3QWW - chain A; structure by X-ray diffraction, 1.80 A resolution.

[Chain A]
Name: SET and MYND domain-containing protein 2
From: Mus musculus
Reference sequence: Q8R5A0 (SMYD2_MOUSE); residue numbers follow UniProt; this construct covers 1-433
Amino-acid sequence (433 residues; each row starts with the number of its first residue):
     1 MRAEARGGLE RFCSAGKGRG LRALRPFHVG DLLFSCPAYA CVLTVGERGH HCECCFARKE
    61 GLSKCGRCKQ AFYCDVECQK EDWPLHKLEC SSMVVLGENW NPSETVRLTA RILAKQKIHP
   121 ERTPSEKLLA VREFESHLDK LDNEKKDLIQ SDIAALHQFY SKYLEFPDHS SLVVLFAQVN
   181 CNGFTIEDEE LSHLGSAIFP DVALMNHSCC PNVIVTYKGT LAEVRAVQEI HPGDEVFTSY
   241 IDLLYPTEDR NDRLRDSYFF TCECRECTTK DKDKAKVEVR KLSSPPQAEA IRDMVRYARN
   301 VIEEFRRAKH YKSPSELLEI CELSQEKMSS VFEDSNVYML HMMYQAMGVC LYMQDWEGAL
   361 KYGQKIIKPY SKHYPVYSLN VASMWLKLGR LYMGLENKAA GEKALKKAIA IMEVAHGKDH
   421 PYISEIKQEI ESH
Disordered / not traced: 1-2, 433
Bound ions: Zn2+ site 1: Cys52, Cys55, Cys74, Cys78; Zn2+ site 2: Cys65, Cys68, His86, Cys90; Zn2+ site 3: Cys209, Cys262, Cys264, Cys267
Ligand contacts: sinefungin (SFG): Gly16, Lys17, Gly18, Arg19, Leu129, Glu135, His137, Cys181, Asn182, Ala203, Leu204, Met205, Asn206, His207, Tyr240, Tyr258, Phe260
UniProt features mapped onto this chain:
  - zinc finger: Cys52 to Cys90 (MYND-type)
  - binding site (S-adenosyl-L-methionine): Lys17 to Arg19, His137, Asn206, His207, Tyr258 to Phe260
  - binding site (Zn(2+)): Cys52, Cys55, Cys65, Cys68, Cys74, Cys78, His86, Cys90
  - modified residue: Ser283 (Phosphoserine)
From the paper describing this entry:
  - binding site for sinefungin: Lys17, Arg19, Glu135, His137, Asn182, Ala203, Asn206, His207, Tyr240, Tyr258, Phe260
  - conformationally variable residues (domain motion): Met294 to Asn300, Glu319 to Glu322

[Summary]
Bound to chain A: sinefungin. Cys52, Cys55, Cys74 and Cys78 coordinate Zn2+ site 1. Curated annotation
(UniProt) lists 9 S-adenosyl-L-methionine-binding residues and 8 Zn2+-binding residues. The paper reports a
binding site for sinefungin at Lys17, Arg19 and Glu135 among others; conformational variability at Met294 and
Glu319.
Chain A is SET and MYND domain-containing protein 2 (Mus musculus); the structure, Crystal structure of
histone lysine methyltransferase SmyD2 in complex with the methyltransferase inhibitor sinefungin, was
determined by X-ray diffraction, deposited together with 3QWV.
